8UHE - chains G and L of the 19 polymer chains in the assembly; structure by electron microscopy, 2.78 A resolution.

== Chain G ==
Name: ApcD5
Organism: Synechococcus sp. PCC 7335
UniProtKB: B4WKI9 (B4WKI9_SYNS7); residues 1-158 here = UniProt positions 1-158
Amino-acid sequence (158 residues; numbered 1 to 158; the number before each row is that of its first residue):
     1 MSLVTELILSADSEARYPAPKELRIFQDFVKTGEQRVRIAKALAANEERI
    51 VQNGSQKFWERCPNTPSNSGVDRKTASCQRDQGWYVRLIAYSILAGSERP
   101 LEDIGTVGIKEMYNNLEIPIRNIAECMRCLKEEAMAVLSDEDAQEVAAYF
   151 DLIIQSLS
Disordered / not traced: 1, 158
Glycans and other covalent adducts: phycocyanobilin (CYC) linked to Cys78
Small-molecule neighbours: phycocyanobilin (CYC): Phe58, Thr65, Pro66, Ser67, Arg73, Lys74, Ser77, Arg80, Asp81, Gln82, Trp84, Tyr85, Leu88, Ile104, Gly105, Met112, Tyr113, Leu116, Ile118, Asn122, Ile123, Cys126

== Chain L ==
Name: ApcB2
Organism: Synechococcus sp. PCC 7335
UniProtKB: B4WKI8 (B4WKI8_SYNS7); residue numbers follow UniProt; this construct covers 1-161
Amino-acid sequence (161 residues; numbered 1 to 161; the number before each row is that of its first residue):
     1 MQDAITTLINTSDAQGKYLDDSSLDTLQEYFRSGDLRAKAAMTISANAST
    51 IVTKTVAKSLLYTDITGPGGNMYTCRRYAACIRDMDFFLRYGTYAMLAGD
   101 ASILDERVLNGLKETYNSLGVPVGATIRAVQAMKEVVNDMLGAEAGKEVG
   151 YYFDHICSGLS
Disordered / not traced: 1, 161
Modified / non-standard residues: Asn71 (N-methyl asparagine; MEN)
Glycans and other covalent adducts: phycocyanobilin (CYC) linked to Cys81
Small-molecule neighbours:
  - phycocyanobilin (CYC), molecule 1: Leu60, Ile65, Asn71, Arg76, Arg77, Ala80, Arg83, Asp84, Met85, Phe87, Phe88, Tyr91, Arg107, Val108, Leu112, Thr115, Tyr116, Leu119, Val121, Pro122, Ala125, Thr126
  - phycocyanobilin (CYC), molecule 2: Leu61, Tyr62, Thr63, Thr66, Met72, Tyr73, Thr74, Cys75, Tyr78
From the paper describing this entry:
  - binding site for phycocyanobilin: Phe87

== Chain G / chain L interface ==
Residue-residue contacts - 28 pairs, chain G then chain L:
  Arg73(G) - Tyr62(L)  hydrogen bond
  Ser77(G) - Tyr62(L)  hydrogen bond
  Trp84(G) - Thr66(L)
  Trp84(G) - Gly67(L)
  Trp84(G) - Pro68(L)
  Trp84(G) - Tyr73(L)  hydrophobic
  Arg87(G) - Tyr73(L)  hydrogen bond
  Asp103(G) - Thr74(L)
  Asp103(G) - Arg76(L)
  Ile104(G) - Tyr73(L)  hydrophobic
  Ile104(G) - Thr74(L)
  Ile104(G) - Cys75(L)  hydrogen bond (backbone-backbone)
  Gly105(G) - Cys75(L)
  Val107(G) - Arg76(L)
  Gly108(G) - Cys75(L)
  Gly108(G) - Arg76(L)
  Gly108(G) - Ala79(L)
  Glu111(G) - Ala79(L)
  Met112(G) - Cys75(L)  hydrogen bond
  Met112(G) - Tyr78(L)  hydrophobic
  Asn115(G) - Val52(L)
  Asn115(G) - Thr53(L)  hydrogen bond (backbone-side chain)
  Asn115(G) - Val56(L)
  Asn115(G) - Tyr78(L)
  Asn115(G) - Ile82(L)
  Leu116(G) - Leu61(L)  hydrophobic
  Leu116(G) - Tyr78(L)
  Glu117(G) - Thr53(L)  hydrogen bond
Also at the interface, not in a pair above, chain G (16 interface residues in all): Ile109, Asn114

== In short ==
16 residues of chain G face 15 of chain L across their interface, with 7 hydrogen bonds. Among the polar pairs
are Arg73(G)-Tyr62(L), Ser77(G)-Tyr62(L) and Arg87(G)-Tyr73(L). Bound to chain L: phycocyanobilin.
Phycocyanobilin is covalently linked to Cys78(G). Covalently linked phycocyanobilin: at Cys81(L). From the
paper: a binding site for phycocyanobilin at Phe87(L).
Here chain G is ApcD5 and chain L is ApcB2, both from Synechococcus sp. PCC 7335. Entry 8UHE (Structure of the
far-red light-absorbing allophycocyanin core expressed during FaRLiP) was determined by electron microscopy
(same publication as 8UHI).
